PDB entry 4NHJ | X-ray diffraction, 2.70 A resolution | chains B and C of the 4 polymer chains in the assembly

Chain B:
Molecule: DNA-binding transcriptional regulator RstA
Source organism: Klebsiella pneumoniae
Reference sequence: G0GNT0 (G0GNT0_KLEPN); residues 131-239 here = UniProt positions 131-239
Chain sequence (119 residues; numbered 121 to 239; the number before each row is that of its first residue):
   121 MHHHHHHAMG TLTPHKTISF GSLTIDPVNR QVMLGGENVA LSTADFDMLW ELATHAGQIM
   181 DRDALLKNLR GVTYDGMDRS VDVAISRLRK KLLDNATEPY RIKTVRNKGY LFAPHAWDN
Not modelled in the structure: 121-134, 236-239
Construct notes: expression tag (121-130); engineered mutation Met153 (Leu in G0GNT0), Met168 (Leu in G0GNT0)
From the paper describing this entry:
  - mutagenesis - R207A: abolished binding to the 23-nt DNA strand (chain C)
  - binding site for the 23-nt DNA strand (chain C): Arg199, Val203, Arg207
  - binding site for the 23-nt DNA strand: Arg199, Ala216, Thr224, Arg226, Asn227, Tyr230
  - specificity-determining residues: Arg199

Chain C:
Molecule: 23-nt DNA strand
Sequence (23 nucleotides; row label = number of the first residue in the row):
     1 GGTTGTACAT TCCGTTACTC CCT
Not modelled in the structure: 1

How chain B and chain C interact:
Pairs across the interface (13):
  Ser162(B) - DC13(C)  hydrogen bond to the phosphate
  Thr163(B) - DC13(C)  phosphate contact
  Ala164(B) - DC13(C)  hydrogen bond to the phosphate
  Arg190(B) - DG14(C)  salt bridge to the phosphate
  Arg190(B) - DT15(C)  salt bridge to the phosphate
  Asp198(B) - DT15(C)  phosphate contact
  Arg199(B) - DA17(C)  base contact
  Ser200(B) - DG14(C)  phosphate contact
  Ser200(B) - DT15(C)  base contact
  Val203(B) - DT15(C)  base contact
  Val203(B) - DT16(C)  base contact
  Arg207(B) - DC13(C)  base contact
  Arg207(B) - DG14(C)  hydrogen bond to the base
Other interface residues (no listed pair), chain B (10 interface residues in all): Arg226
Other interface residues (no listed pair), chain C (7 interface residues in all): DC12, DC22

In short:
10 residues of chain B face 7 of chain C across their interface; the contacts include 3 hydrogen bonds and 2
salt bridges. Polar contacts include Arg207(B)-DG14(C), Ser162(B)-DC13(C) and Ala164(B)-DC13(C). From the
paper: a binding site for the 23-nt DNA strand at Arg199(B), Ala216(B) and Thr224(B) among others; R207A of
chain B abolishes binding to the 23-nt DNA strand (chain C).
Here chain B is DNA-binding transcriptional regulator RstA (Klebsiella pneumoniae) and chain C is a 23-nt DNA
strand. Entry 4NHJ (Crystal structure of Klebsiella pneumoniae RstA DNA-binding domain in complex with RstA
box) was determined by X-ray diffraction together with 4NIC from the same study.
